PDB entry 6IFZ | electron microscopy, 3.58 A resolution | chains C and J of the 10 polymer chains in the assembly

Chain C:
Molecule: Type III-A CRISPR-associated protein Csm2
From: Streptococcus thermophilus ND03
UniProt: A0A2U2M049 (A0A2U2M049_STRTR); residue numbers follow UniProt; this construct covers 1-126
Amino-acid sequence (126 residues; numbered 1 to 126; the number before each row is that of its first residue):
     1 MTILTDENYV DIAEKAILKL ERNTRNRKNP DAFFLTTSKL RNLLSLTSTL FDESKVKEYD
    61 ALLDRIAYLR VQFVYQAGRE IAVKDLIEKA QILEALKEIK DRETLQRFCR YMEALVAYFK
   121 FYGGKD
Not modelled in the structure: 1-2, 124-126
What the authors report for this chain:
  - mutagenesis - K39A, R41A: decreased catalytic activity

Chain J:
Molecule: CTR2
Sequence (50 nucleotides; numbered 1 to 50; the number before each row is that of its first residue):
     1 GGUAGGAAUG GGUAAUUAUA GCGAGCUAGA AAGCCAAAGG AAGUUUUGUC
Not modelled in the structure: 1-6, 35-50

Chain C / chain J interface:
Contacting residue pairs - 17 pairs, chain C then chain J:
  Thr-36(C) / A20(J)  hydrogen bond to the phosphate
  Thr-36(C) / G21(J)  phosphate contact
  Thr-37(C) / G21(J)  hydrogen bond to the phosphate
  Thr-37(C) / C22(J)  phosphate contact
  Ser-38(C) / A20(J)  phosphate contact
  Ser-38(C) / G21(J)  hydrogen bond to the phosphate
  Lys-39(C) / U19(J)  phosphate contact
  Lys-39(C) / A20(J)  phosphate contact
  Arg-41(C) / G23(J)  hydrogen bond to the sugar
  Asn-42(C) / U19(J)  phosphate contact
  Tyr-75(C) / U17(J)  sugar contact
  Tyr-75(C) / A18(J)  hydrogen bond to the phosphate
  Arg-79(C) / U17(J)  salt bridge to the phosphate
  Arg-79(C) / A18(J)  hydrogen bond to the phosphate
  Arg-79(C) / U19(J)  salt bridge to the phosphate
  Lys-120(C) / C22(J)  salt bridge to the phosphate
  Lys-120(C) / G23(J)  salt bridge to the phosphate
Other interface residues (no listed pair), chain C (10 interface residues in all): Gln-76

In short:
10 residues of chain C face 7 of chain J across their interface, with 6 hydrogen bonds and 4 salt bridges.
Polar pairs include Arg-41(C)/G23(J), Thr-36(C)/A20(J) and Thr-37(C)/G21(J). From the paper: K39A and R41A of
chain C reduce catalytic activity.
Here chain C is Type III-A CRISPR-associated protein Csm2 (Streptococcus thermophilus ND03) and chain J is
CTR2. Entry 6IFZ (Type III-A Csm complex, Cryo-EM structure of Csm-CTR2-ssDNA complex) was determined by
electron microscopy (same publication as 6IFK, 6IFL, 6IFN, 6IFR, 6IFU, 6IFY and 6IG0).
